Entry 8ABF (electron microscopy, 2.30 A resolution); this record covers chains N and O of the 20 polymer chains in the assembly.

== Chain N ==
Protein: Cytochrome b
Organism: Yarrowia lipolytica
UniProt: Q9B6D0 (CYB_YARLI); numbering as in UniProt (aligned over 1-385)
Chain sequence (385 residues; each row starts with the number of its first residue):
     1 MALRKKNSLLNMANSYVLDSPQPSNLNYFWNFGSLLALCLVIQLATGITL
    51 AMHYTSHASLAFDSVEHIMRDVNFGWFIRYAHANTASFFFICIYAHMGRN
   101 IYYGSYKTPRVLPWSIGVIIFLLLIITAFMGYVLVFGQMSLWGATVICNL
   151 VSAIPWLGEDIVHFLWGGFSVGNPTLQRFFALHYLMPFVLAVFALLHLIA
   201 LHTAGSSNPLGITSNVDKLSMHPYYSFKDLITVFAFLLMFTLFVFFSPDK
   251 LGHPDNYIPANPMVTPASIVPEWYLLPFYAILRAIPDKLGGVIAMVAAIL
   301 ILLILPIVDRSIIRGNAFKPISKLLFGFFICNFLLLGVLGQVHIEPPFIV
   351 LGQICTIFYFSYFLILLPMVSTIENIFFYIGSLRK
Disordered / not traced: 384-385
UniProt features mapped onto this chain:
  - binding site (heme b): H82, H96, H183, H197
  - binding site (a ubiquinone): H202
Ion coordination: heme Fe site 1: H82, H183; heme Fe site 2: H96, H197
Residues lining bound ligands:
  - heme (HEM), molecule 1: W30, F32, G33, S34, L36, A37, F89, I93, H96, M97, R99, N100, S105, R110, P113, W114, G117, V118, I120, F121, L190, A194, H197, L198, L201, S206, S207
  - heme (HEM), molecule 2: L40, Q43, L44, G47, I48, L50, A51, Y54, V65, R79, H82, A83, A86, F89, L124, T127, A128, G131, Y132, L134, V135, F180, H183, Y184, P187, L190, E272, Y274
  - 1,2-diacyl-sn-glycero-3-phosphocholine (PC1): N27, F29, Y94, A95, G98, R99, Y102, Y103, P209, A317, K323, F326, G327, I330, C331, F333
  - phosphatidylethanolamine (PTY), molecule 1: S34, A37, L38, V41, H222, P223, Y225, S226, F227, D229, L230, V233, F234
  - phosphatidylethanolamine (PTY), molecule 2: F74, F77, L237, F240, F245

== Chain O ==
Protein: YALI0A17468p
Organism: Yarrowia lipolytica
UniProt: Q6CGP7 (Q6CGP7_YARLI); residues 1-330 here = UniProt positions 1-330
Chain sequence (330 residues; each row starts with the number of its first residue):
     1 MRRRRIGVWPENRRVSRLWVSLSPRSCVTCPVPTNQNPPINNHHTPILTQ
    51 MFKAIPLRQALLGISSAVCAGATTTYYYTTKAEAMTAAEHGLHPAEYPWP
   101 QNGMLSTFDHASLRRGYQVYKEVCAACHSLDRIAWRNLVGVTHTTDEAKA
   151 FAEELEYDDEPDDEGNPRKRPGKLADYIPGPYPNEQAARAANQGALPPDL
   201 SLIAKARHGGADYIFALLTGYPDEPPAGVVLAPGMNYNPYFPGGGIGMAR
   251 TLFDGVVEYEDGTPATTSQMAKDVAAFLTWAAEPEHDERKKLGLKAIIVI
   301 SAMLGLSVYIKKFKWSPIKNRKFIYNPPKN
Disordered / not traced: 1-84, 329-330
Ion coordination: heme c Fe: H128, M248
Residues lining bound ligands:
  - heme c (HEC): V119, V123, C124, C127, H128, N192, A195, L196, P197, P198, L200, I203, R207, Y213, I214, L217, L218, F241, I246, G247, M248, T251, L252, V274, L278
  - phosphatidylethanolamine (PTY): L292, K295, A296, V299, I300

== Interface between chain N and chain O ==
Contacting residue pairs (67; chain N residue first):
  S24(N) - W315(O)
  S24(N) - R321(O)
  Y28(N) - K311(O)
  F62(N) - R132(O)
  F62(N) - L202(O)  hydrophobic
  D63(N) - R132(O)  salt bridge
  E66(N) - R132(O)
  E66(N) - L202(O)
  R70(N) - R132(O)
  R70(N) - I133(O)
  R70(N) - S201(O)  hydrogen bond (side chain-backbone)
  R70(N) - L202(O)
  R70(N) - A281(O)  hydrogen bond (side chain-backbone)
  R70(N) - P284(O)
  D71(N) - R136(O)  salt bridge
  F74(N) - L292(O)  hydrophobic
  W76(N) - E285(O)
  W76(N) - R289(O)
  Y80(N) - K205(O)  hydrogen bond
  Y80(N) - E285(O)
  D217(N) - R321(O)  salt bridge
  L219(N) - W315(O)  hydrophobic
  L219(N) - I318(O)  hydrophobic
  Y224(N) - K314(O)
  Y224(N) - W315(O)  hydrogen bond (backbone-side chain)
  Y224(N) - I318(O)  hydrophobic
  Y225(N) - W315(O)
  F227(N) - I310(O)  hydrophobic
  F227(N) - K311(O)
  F227(N) - K314(O)
  K228(N) - K311(O)
  I231(N) - L304(O)
  I231(N) - S307(O)
  I231(N) - K311(O)
  F234(N) - I300(O)
  F234(N) - M303(O)  hydrophobic
  F234(N) - L304(O)  hydrophobic
  L237(N) - I300(O)
  L238(N) - I297(O)  hydrophobic
  L238(N) - I300(O)  hydrophobic
  L238(N) - S301(O)
  T241(N) - G293(O)
  T241(N) - A296(O)
  T241(N) - I297(O)
  T241(N) - I300(O)
  L242(N) - I297(O)  hydrophobic
  F245(N) - R289(O)  hydrogen bond (backbone-side chain)
  F245(N) - L292(O)  hydrophobic
  F245(N) - G293(O)
  F246(N) - M104(O)
  F246(N) - K290(O)
  F246(N) - G293(O)
  F246(N) - L294(O)
  F246(N) - I297(O)  hydrophobic
  P248(N) - R289(O)
  D249(N) - K205(O)  salt bridge
  P254(N) - K205(O)
  P254(N) - A206(O)
  P254(N) - R207(O)
  P254(N) - H208(O)
  Y257(N) - L202(O)
  Y257(N) - K205(O)  hydrogen bond
  Y257(N) - A206(O)  hydrophobic
  I258(N) - A206(O)  hydrophobic
  I258(N) - R207(O)
  H343(N) - H90(O)
  E345(N) - M85(O)  hydrogen bond (side chain-backbone)
Other interface residues (no listed pair), chain N (37 interface residues in all): M69, L230, A235, V244, H253, P259
Other interface residues (no listed pair), chain O (37 interface residues in all): Y177, A282, E283, V308

== Overview ==
Chain N and chain O each contribute 37 residues to their interface, with 7 hydrogen bonds and 4 salt bridges.
Polar pairs include D63(N)-R132(O), D71(N)-R136(O) and D217(N)-R321(O). One phosphatidylethanolamine molecule
is bound between chain N and chain O.
Chain N is Cytochrome b and chain O is YALI0A17468p, both from Yarrowia lipolytica; the structure, Complex
III2 from Yarrowia lipolytica, oxidised with ferricyanide, int-position, was determined by electron microscopy
(same publication as 8AB6, 8AB7, 8AB8, 8AB9, 8ABA, 8ABB and 11 further entries).
